8OM2 - chains I and r of the 35 polymer chains in the assembly; structure by electron microscopy, 2.57 A resolution.

[Chain I]
Molecule: 37S ribosomal protein S9, mitochondrial
Organism: Saccharomyces cerevisiae
UniProtKB: P38120 (RT09_YEAST); residue numbers follow UniProt; this construct covers 1-278
Sequence (278 residues; numbered 1 to 278; the number before each row is that of its first residue):
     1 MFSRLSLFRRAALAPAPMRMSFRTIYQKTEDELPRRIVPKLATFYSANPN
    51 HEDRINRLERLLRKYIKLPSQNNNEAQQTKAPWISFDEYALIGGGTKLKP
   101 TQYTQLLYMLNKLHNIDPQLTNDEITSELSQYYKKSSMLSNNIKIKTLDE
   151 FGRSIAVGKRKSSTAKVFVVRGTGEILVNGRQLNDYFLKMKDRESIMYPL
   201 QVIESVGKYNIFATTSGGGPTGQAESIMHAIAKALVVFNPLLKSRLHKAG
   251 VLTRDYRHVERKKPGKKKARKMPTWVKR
Not modelled in the structure: 1-32, 264-278

[Chain r]
Molecule: 15S mitochondrial rRNA
Organism: Saccharomyces cerevisiae
Sequence (1647 nucleotides; each row starts with the number of its first residue; note: 2 numbers in that range are skipped by the numbering (no residue carries them; nothing is unmodelled there)):
     1 GUAAAAAAUUUAUAAGAAUAUGAUGUUGGUUCAGAUUAAGCGCUAAAUAA
    51 GGACAUGACACAUGCGAAUCAUACGUUUAUUAUUGAUAAGAUAAUAAAUA
   101 UGUGGUGUAAACGUGAGUAAUUUUAUUAGGAAUUAAUGAACUAUAGAAUA
   151 AGCUAAAUACUUAAUAUAUUAUUAUAUAAAAAUAAUUUAUAUAAUAAAAA
   201 GGAUAUAUAUAUAAUAUAUAUUUAUCUAUAGUCAAGCCAAUAAUGGUUUA
   251 GGUAGUAGGUUUAUUAAGAGUUAAACCUAGCCAACGAUCCAUAAUCGAUA
   301 AUGAAAGUUAGAACGAUCACGUUGACUCUGAAAUAUAGUCAAUAUCUAUA
   351 AGAUACAGCAGUGAGGAAUAUUGGACAAUGAUCGAAAGAUUGAUCCAGUU
   401 ACUUAUUAGGAUGAUAUAUAAAAAUAUUUUAUUUUAUUUAUAAAUAUUAA
   451 AUAUUUAUAAUAAUAAUAAUAAUAAUAUAUAUAUAUAAAUUGAUUAAAAA
   501 UAAAAUCCAUAAAUAAUUAAAAUAAUGAUAUUAAUUACCAUAUAUAUUUU
   551 UAUAUGGAUAUAUAUAUUAAUAAUAAUAUUAAUUUUAUUAUUAUUAAUAA
   601 UAUAUUUUAAUAGUCCUGACUAAUAUUUGUGCCAGCAGUCGCGGUAACAC
   651 AAAGAGGGCGAGCGUUAAUCAUAAUGGUUUAAAGGAUCCGUAGAAUGAAU
   701 UAUAUAUUAUAAUUUAGAGUUAAUAAAAU
   731 UAAUUAAAGAAUUAUAAUAGUAAAGAUGAAAUAAUAAUAAUAAUUAUAAG
   781 ACUAAUAUAUGUGAAAAUAUUAAUUAAAUAUUAACUGACAUUGAGGGAUU
   831 AAAACUAGAGUAGCGAAACGGAUUCGAUACCCGUGUAGUUCUAGUAGUAA
   881 ACUAUGAAUACAAUUAUUUAUA
   904 UAUAUAUUAUAUAUAAAUAAUAAAUGAAAAUGAAAGUAUUCCACCUGAAG
   954 AGUACGUUAGCAAUAAUGAAACUCAAAACAAUAGACGGUUACAGACUUAA
  1004 GCAGUGGAGCAUGUUAUUUAAUUCGAUAAUCCACGACUAACCUUACCAUA
  1054 UUUUGAAUAUUAUAAUAAUUAUUAUAAUUAUUAUAUUACAGGCGUUACAU
  1104 UGUUGUCUUUAGUUCGUGCUGCAAAGUUUUAGAUUAAGUUCAUAAACGAA
  1154 CAAAACUCCAUAUAUAUAAUUUUAAUUAUAUAUAAUUUUAUAUUAUUUAU
  1204 UAAUAUAAAGAAAGGAAUUAAGACAAAUCAUAAUGAUCCUUAUAAUAUGG
  1254 GUAAUAGACGUGCUAUAAUAAAAUGAUAAUAAAAUUAUAUAAAAUAUAUU
  1304 UAAUUAUAUUUAAUUAAUAAUAUAAAACAUUUUAAUUUUUAAUAUAUUUU
  1354 UUUAUUAUAUAUUAAUAUGAAUUAUAAUCUGAAAUUCGAUUAUAUGAAAA
  1404 AAGAAUUGCUAGUAAUACGUAAAUUAGUAUGUUACGGUGAAUAUUCUAAC
  1454 UGUUUCGCACUAAUCACUCAUCACGCGUUGAAACAUAUUAUUAUCUUAUU
  1504 AUUUAUAUAAUAUUUUUUAAUAAAUAUUAAUAAUUAUUAAUUUAUAUUUA
  1554 UUUAUAUCAGAAAUAAUAUGAAUUAAUGCGAAGUUGAAAUACAGUUACCG
  1604 UAGGGGAACCUGCGGUGGGCUUAUAAAUAUCUUAAAUAUUCUUACA
Not modelled in the structure: 1-11, 168-193, 210-215, 423-475, 546-547, 561-602, 764-768, 909-911, 1075-1078, 1228, 1529-1536
Metal / ion sites: K+ site 1: U19, G28, G29; K+ site 2: U19, C640, A979; K+ site 3: G22, U985; Mg2+ site 1 near A33 (its only coordinating residue here); K+ site 4: G40, G664, U665; K+ site 5: C54, A55; Mg2+ site 2: A55, U56, G115; K+ site 6: U72, A73, G384, A385; Mg2+ site 3 near A110 (its only coordinating residue here); K+ site 7: G113, U114, C359; K+ site 8: G115, G117, A294; Mg2+ site 4: A116, G117, A294; 54 more Mg2+ sites not listed; 26 more K+ sites not listed
From the paper describing this entry:
  - conformationally variable residues (side-chain flip): A1100

[Chain I / chain r interface]
Residue-residue contacts (94; chain I residue first):
  Arg63(I) - U1643(r)  sugar contact
  Arg63(I) - C1644(r)  salt bridge to the phosphate
  Ile66(I) - U1642(r)  base contact
  Ile66(I) - U1643(r)  sugar contact
  Lys67(I) - U1640(r)  salt bridge to the phosphate
  Lys67(I) - U1642(r)  hydrogen bond to the base
  Lys67(I) - U1643(r)  base contact
  Asn74(I) - A1193(r)  sugar contact
  Gln77(I) - U1192(r)  hydrogen bond to the base
  Gln77(I) - A1210(r)  base contact
  Gln77(I) - A1211(r)  hydrogen bond to the base
  Thr96(I) - A1152(r)  phosphate contact
  Lys97(I) - C1150(r)  phosphate contact
  Lys97(I) - G1151(r)  salt bridge to the phosphate
  Lys99(I) - A1145(r)  phosphate contact
  Lys99(I) - U1146(r)  salt bridge to the phosphate
  Pro100(I) - C1144(r)  phosphate contact
  Pro100(I) - A1145(r)  phosphate contact
  Thr101(I) - C1144(r)  phosphate contact
  Thr101(I) - A1145(r)  hydrogen bond to the phosphate
  Tyr108(I) - U1203(r)  stacking on the base
  Asn142(I) - A1167(r)  sugar contact
  Ile143(I) - U1166(r)  sugar contact
  Lys159(I) - A1165(r)  phosphate contact
  Lys159(I) - U1180(r)  salt bridge to the phosphate
  Arg160(I) - G1415(r)  hydrogen bond to the base
  Lys161(I) - G1415(r)  base contact
  Lys161(I) - G1440(r)  phosphate contact
  Lys161(I) - U1441(r)  salt bridge to the phosphate
  Lys161(I) - G1442(r)  hydrogen bond to the base
  Ser162(I) - A1284(r)  hydrogen bond to the sugar
  Ser162(I) - G1439(r)  hydrogen bond to the phosphate
  Ser162(I) - G1440(r)  hydrogen bond to the phosphate
  Thr164(I) - U1179(r)  phosphate contact
  Thr164(I) - U1180(r)  phosphate contact
  Lys166(I) - U1179(r)  salt bridge to the phosphate
  Arg181(I) - A1282(r)  hydrogen bond to the phosphate
  Tyr186(I) - U1283(r)  sugar contact
  Leu188(I) - A1330(r)  base contact
  Leu188(I) - C1331(r)  sugar contact
  Lys189(I) - A1330(r)  sugar contact
  Lys189(I) - U1441(r)  phosphate contact
  Lys191(I) - G1442(r)  salt bridge to the phosphate
  Thr214(I) - U1179(r)  hydrogen bond to the base
  Thr215(I) - U1179(r)  base contact
  Ser216(I) - U1179(r)  hydrogen bond to the base
  Ser216(I) - A1284(r)  phosphate contact
  Gly217(I) - A1284(r)  hydrogen bond to the phosphate
  Gly217(I) - A1285(r)  phosphate contact
  Gly218(I) - U1283(r)  hydrogen bond to the sugar
  Gly218(I) - A1284(r)  hydrogen bond to the sugar
  Gly218(I) - G1440(r)  phosphate contact
  Gly219(I) - U1283(r)  sugar contact
  Gly219(I) - G1440(r)  phosphate contact
  Gly219(I) - U1441(r)  phosphate contact
  Pro220(I) - U1441(r)  phosphate contact
  Thr221(I) - U1441(r)  hydrogen bond to the phosphate
  Thr221(I) - G1442(r)  hydrogen bond to the phosphate
  Gly222(I) - U1441(r)  hydrogen bond to the phosphate
  Gln223(I) - U1283(r)  hydrogen bond to the phosphate
  Gln223(I) - A1284(r)  phosphate contact
  Lys233(I) - U1166(r)  salt bridge to the phosphate
  Lys243(I) - G1213(r)  salt bridge to the phosphate
  Lys243(I) - A1214(r)  salt bridge to the phosphate
  Ser244(I) - A1211(r)  phosphate contact
  Ser244(I) - A1212(r)  hydrogen bond to the phosphate
  His247(I) - G1213(r)  hydrogen bond to the base
  His247(I) - A1214(r)  sugar contact
  His247(I) - A1215(r)  salt bridge to the phosphate
  Lys248(I) - A1210(r)  salt bridge to the phosphate
  Leu252(I) - A1214(r)  sugar contact
  Thr253(I) - A1214(r)  phosphate contact
  Thr253(I) - A1215(r)  hydrogen bond to the phosphate
  Arg254(I) - U1164(r)  hydrogen bond to the phosphate
  Arg254(I) - A1165(r)  salt bridge to the phosphate
  Arg254(I) - A1214(r)  hydrogen bond to the sugar
  Tyr256(I) - A1163(r)  hydrogen bond to the base
  Tyr256(I) - U1164(r)  sugar contact
  Tyr256(I) - A1216(r)  base contact
  Tyr256(I) - G1217(r)  hydrogen bond to the base
  Arg257(I) - G1415(r)  hydrogen bond to the base
  His258(I) - A1163(r)  sugar contact
  His258(I) - G1415(r)  sugar contact
  Val259(I) - G1415(r)  sugar contact
  Val259(I) - U1416(r)  phosphate contact
  Val259(I) - G1439(r)  phosphate contact
  Val259(I) - G1440(r)  phosphate contact
  Glu260(I) - G1415(r)  sugar contact
  Glu260(I) - U1416(r)  hydrogen bond to the phosphate
  Arg261(I) - A1437(r)  sugar contact
  Arg261(I) - C1438(r)  phosphate contact
  Lys262(I) - U1416(r)  hydrogen bond to the phosphate
  Lys263(I) - G1218(r)  hydrogen bond to the sugar
  Lys263(I) - A1219(r)  sugar contact
Also at the interface, not in a pair above, chain I (56 interface residues in all): Glu75, Asp87, Thr104, Gln105, Met109, Val157
Also at the interface, not in a pair above, chain r (48 interface residues in all): A1158, A1329, A1414, A1417

[Overview]
Chain I and chain r form an interface of 56 and 48 residues respectively, with 30 hydrogen bonds, 14 salt
bridges and 1 aromatic stacking contact. Polar pairs include Lys67(I)-U1642(r), Gln77(I)-U1192(r) and
Gln77(I)-A1211(r). The K+ site 1 is built by U19(r), G28(r) and G29(r). From the paper: conformational
variability at A1100(r).
Chain I is 37S ribosomal protein S9, mitochondrial and chain r is 15S mitochondrial rRNA, both from
Saccharomyces cerevisiae; the structure, Small subunit of yeast mitochondrial ribosome in complex with
METTL17/Rsm22, was determined by electron microscopy (same publication as 8OM3 and 8OM4).
